PDB entry 8ZBY | electron microscopy, 3.67 A resolution | chains I and F of the 9 polymer chains in the assembly

Chain I:
Name: Heavy chain of D1F6 Fab
Source organism: Homo sapiens
Notes: antibody fragment or engineered binder
Amino-acid sequence (230 residues; each row starts with the number of its first residue):
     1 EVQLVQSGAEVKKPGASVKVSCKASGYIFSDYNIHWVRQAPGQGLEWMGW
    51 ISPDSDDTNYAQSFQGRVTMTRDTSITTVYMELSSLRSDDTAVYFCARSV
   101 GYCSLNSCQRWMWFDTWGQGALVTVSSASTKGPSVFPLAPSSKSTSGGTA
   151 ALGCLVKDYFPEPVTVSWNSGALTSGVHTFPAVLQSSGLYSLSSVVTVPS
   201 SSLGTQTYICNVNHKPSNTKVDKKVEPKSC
Not modelled in the structure: 1, 142-148, 230
Disulfides: C22-C96, C103-C108, C154-C210

Chain F:
Name: Light chain of D1F6 Fab
Source organism: Homo sapiens
Notes: antibody fragment or engineered binder
Amino-acid sequence (223 residues; row label = number of the first residue in the row):
     1 QPVLTQPPSASGPPGQSVSISCSGSRSNIGTNFVYWYQQLPGAAPKLLIY
    51 KNDQRPSGVPERFFGSKSGTSASLAISGLRSEDEVDYYCAAWDDSLSGHV
   101 FGAGTKVTVLGTKLTVLGQPKAAPSVTLFPPSSEELQANKATLVCLISDF
   151 YPGAVTVAWKADSSPVKAGVETTTPSKQSNNKYAASSYLSLTPEQWKSHR
   201 SYSCQVTHEGSTVEKTVAPTECS
Not modelled in the structure: 1, 111-117, 222-223
Disulfides: C22-C89, C145-C204

How chain I and chain F interact:
Residue-residue contacts (62):
  Q39(I) - Y88(F)  hydrogen bond
  G44(I) - Y88(F)
  G44(I) - G102(F)
  G44(I) - A103(F)
  L45(I) - F101(F)
  E46(I) - F101(F)
  W47(I) - G98(F)
  W47(I) - H99(F)
  W47(I) - F101(F)
  Q62(I) - L96(F)
  F95(I) - Q39(F)
  F95(I) - A44(F)  hydrophobic
  F95(I) - P45(F)
  N106(I) - W92(F)
  Q109(I) - W92(F)
  Q109(I) - H99(F)  hydrogen bond (backbone-side chain)
  R110(I) - T31(F)  hydrogen bond (side chain-backbone)
  R110(I) - N32(F)
  R110(I) - F33(F)
  R110(I) - Y35(F)
  W111(I) - F33(F)
  W111(I) - Y35(F)
  M112(I) - Y35(F)
  M112(I) - Y37(F)
  W113(I) - Y35(F)
  W113(I) - Y37(F)
  W113(I) - L47(F)  hydrophobic
  F114(I) - Y37(F)
  F114(I) - L47(F)
  W117(I) - P45(F)
  G118(I) - A44(F)
  V135(I) - E134(F)
  F136(I) - E134(F)
  F136(I) - E135(F)
  P137(I) - S132(F)
  P137(I) - E134(F)
  L138(I) - F129(F)  hydrophobic
  A139(I) - F129(F)
  A151(I) - F129(F)
  L155(I) - V144(F)  hydrophobic
  K157(I) - T142(F)
  H178(I) - Q178(F)
  H178(I) - A184(F)
  F180(I) - L146(F)  hydrophobic
  F180(I) - I147(F)
  F180(I) - A185(F)
  F180(I) - S186(F)
  P181(I) - T173(F)
  P181(I) - S176(F)
  A182(I) - T173(F)
  V183(I) - E171(F)
  V183(I) - T173(F)
  V183(I) - Y188(F)  hydrophobic
  L184(I) - E171(F)
  Q185(I) - S190(F)
  L192(I) - Y188(F)
  S193(I) - V144(F)
  S193(I) - Y188(F)  hydrogen bond
  V195(I) - L146(F)  hydrophobic
  K223(I) - E134(F)  salt bridge
  K228(I) - E221(F)
  S229(I) - E221(F)
Other interface residues (no listed pair), chain I (44 interface residues in all): V37, Q43, N59, L152, D158, S186, S191
Other interface residues (no listed pair), chain F (44 interface residues in all): A43, K46, Y50, K51, S97, T127, P130, K140, T172

Overview:
The chain I/chain F interface involves 44 residues from each chain, with 4 hydrogen bonds and 1 salt bridge.
Polar contacts include K223(I)-E134(F), Q39(I)-Y88(F) and Q109(I)-H99(F).
Chain I is Heavy chain of D1F6 Fab and chain F is Light chain of D1F6 Fab, both from Homo sapiens; the
structure, SARS-CoV-2 Omicron BA.1 spike trimer (x2-4P) in complex with 3 D1F6 Fabs (0 RBD up), was determined
by electron microscopy together with 8ZBZ, 8ZC0, 8ZC1, 8ZC2, 8ZC3, 8ZC4, 8ZC5 and 8ZC6 from the same study.
